Entry 9FRF (electron microscopy, 2.41 A resolution); this record covers chains A and E of the 5 polymer chains in the assembly.

Chain A (and E):
Molecule: Gamma-aminobutyric acid receptor subunit rho-1
Organism: Homo sapiens
Notes: chain E of this document is another copy of the same molecule, construct and numbering; everything in this record applies to it too
Reference sequence: P24046 (GBRR1_HUMAN); residue numbers follow UniProt; this construct covers 1-479
Amino-acid sequence (479 residues; row label = number of the first residue in the row):
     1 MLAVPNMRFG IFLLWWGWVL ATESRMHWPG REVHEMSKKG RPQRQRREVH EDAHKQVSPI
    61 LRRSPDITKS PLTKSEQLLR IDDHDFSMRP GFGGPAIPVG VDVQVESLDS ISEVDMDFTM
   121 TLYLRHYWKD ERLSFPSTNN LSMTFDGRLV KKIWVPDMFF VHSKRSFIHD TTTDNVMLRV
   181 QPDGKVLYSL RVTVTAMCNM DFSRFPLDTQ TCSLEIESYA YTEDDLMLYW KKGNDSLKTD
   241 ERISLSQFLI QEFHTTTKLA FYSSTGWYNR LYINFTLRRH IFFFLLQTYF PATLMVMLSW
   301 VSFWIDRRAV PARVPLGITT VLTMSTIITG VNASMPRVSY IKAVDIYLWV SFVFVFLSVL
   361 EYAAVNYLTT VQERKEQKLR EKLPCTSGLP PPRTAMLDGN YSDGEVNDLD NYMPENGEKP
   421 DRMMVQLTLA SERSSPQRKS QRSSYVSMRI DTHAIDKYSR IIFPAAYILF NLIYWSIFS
Not modelled in the structure: 1-77, 378-450
Residues lining bound ligands:
  - (R)-amino-3-hydroxybutanoic acid (A1IFF), molecule 1: Tyr123, Arg125, Met177, Ser189
  - (R)-amino-3-hydroxybutanoic acid (A1IFF), molecule 2: Phe159, Glu217, Ser218, Tyr219, Tyr262, Thr265, Tyr268
  - N-acetylglucosamine (NAG; 2-acetamido-2-deoxy-beta-D-glucopyranose): Asn234, His254, Thr255, Thr256
Swiss-Prot annotation at these positions:
  - binding site (4-aminobutanoate): Arg125, Ser189, Glu217
  - glycosylation (N-linked (GlcNAc...) asparagine): Asn140, Asn234, Asn274
Reported in the primary citation:
  - conformationally variable residues (loop rearrangement): Ser264
  - binding site for (R)-amino-3-hydroxybutanoic acid: Arg125, Ser189, Glu217, Tyr219, Tyr262, Thr265, Tyr268

Chain A / chain E interface:
Residue-residue contacts - 56 pairs, chain A then chain E:
  Leu78(A) - Phe92(E)  hydrophobic
  Asp102(A) - Ser264(E)
  Glu106(A) - His162(E)
  Tyr123(A) - Tyr219(E)
  Arg125(A) - Ser264(E)
  Met143(A) - Phe92(E)  hydrophobic
  Thr144(A) - Phe92(E)
  Thr144(A) - Ala220(E)
  Thr144(A) - Tyr221(E)
  Asp146(A) - Ser87(E)  hydrogen bond (backbone-backbone)
  Asp146(A) - Trp154(E)
  Arg148(A) - Lys152(E)  hydrogen bond (side chain-backbone)
  His169(A) - Lys164(E)
  Thr171(A) - Met158(E)
  Thr171(A) - Phe159(E)
  Thr171(A) - Ser166(E)
  Thr171(A) - Phe167(E)
  Thr171(A) - Ile168(E)
  Thr172(A) - Met158(E)  hydrogen bond (side chain-backbone)
  Thr172(A) - Ile168(E)
  Thr172(A) - Leu190(E)
  Asn175(A) - Phe159(E)
  Asn175(A) - Tyr219(E)
  Val176(A) - Tyr219(E)
  Met177(A) - Tyr219(E)
  Met177(A) - Ala220(E)  hydrophobic
  Arg179(A) - Ala220(E)  hydrogen bond (side chain-backbone)
  Arg179(A) - Thr222(E)
  Arg179(A) - Thr265(E)
  Arg179(A) - Tyr268(E)  hydrogen bond
  Ser189(A) - Tyr219(E)
  Leu190(A) - Tyr219(E)
  Arg191(A) - Phe159(E)
  Arg191(A) - Phe160(E)
  Arg191(A) - Ser163(E)  hydrogen bond (side chain-backbone)
  Arg191(A) - Tyr219(E)  hydrogen bond (backbone-side chain)
  Asp240(A) - His162(E)  salt bridge
  Arg242(A) - His162(E)
  Arg242(A) - Met197(E)  hydrogen bond
  Arg242(A) - Glu215(E)  salt bridge
  Ser246(A) - Arg337(E)
  Gln247(A) - Arg337(E)
  His280(A) - Ser339(E)
  Phe282(A) - Val338(E)
  Phe282(A) - Ser339(E)
  Phe282(A) - Tyr340(E)
  Phe282(A) - Ile341(E)
  Phe283(A) - Arg337(E)
  Leu286(A) - Trp349(E)
  Leu294(A) - Phe352(E)  hydrophobic
  Met295(A) - Leu322(E)  hydrophobic
  Leu298(A) - Phe356(E)  hydrophobic
  Ile305(A) - Asn366(E)
  Asp306(A) - Asn366(E)
  Leu316(A) - Ile318(E)  hydrophobic
  Thr323(A) - Leu322(E)
Interface residues without a listed pair, chain A (49 interface residues in all): Gln104, Tyr127, Phe145, Leu149, Phe167, Thr173, Lys232, Phe284, Val301, Trp304, Ala309, Pro311, Ala312, Thr319, Arg460
Interface residues without a listed pair, chain E (53 interface residues in all): Asp85, Phe86, Leu124, Lys151, Ile153, Asp157, Val161, Val192, Tyr262, Val310, Pro311, Val314, Val321, Asn332, Pro336, Leu360, Ala363, Tyr367, Thr370

Summary:
Chain A and chain E form an interface of 49 and 53 residues respectively; the contacts include 8 hydrogen
bonds and 2 salt bridges. Polar pairs include Asp240(A)-His162(E), Arg242(A)-Glu215(E) and
Arg148(A)-Lys152(E). From the paper: a binding site for (R)-amino-3-hydroxybutanoic acid at Arg125(A),
Ser189(A) and Glu217(A) among others; conformational variability at Ser264(A).
Both chains are Gamma-aminobutyric acid receptor subunit rho-1 (Homo sapiens). Entry 9FRF (CryoEM structure of
human rho1 GABAA receptor in complex with (R)-GABOB in the desensitized state) was determined by electron
microscopy (same publication as 9FRB, 9FRE, 9FRG, 9FRH and 9FRI).
